PDB entry 6NUE | electron microscopy, 3.30 A resolution | chains A and M of the 11 polymer chains in the assembly

[Chain A (and M)]
Name: CRISPR system Cms protein Csm2
Source organism: Streptococcus thermophilus
Notes: chain M of this document is another copy of the same molecule, construct and numbering; everything in this record applies to it too
UniProt: A0A0A7HIX1 (CSM2_STRTR); numbering as in UniProt (aligned over 1-121)
Sequence (121 residues; numbered 1 to 121; the number before each row is that of its first residue):
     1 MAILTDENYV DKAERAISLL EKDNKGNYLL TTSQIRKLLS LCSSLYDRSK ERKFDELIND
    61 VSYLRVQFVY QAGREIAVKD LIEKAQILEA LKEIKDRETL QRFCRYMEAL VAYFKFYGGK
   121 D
Not modelled in the structure: 1-11, 120-121

[Chain A / chain M interface]
Pairs across the interface (14; chain A residue first):
  Ser62(A) - Lys12(M)  hydrogen bond
  Tyr63(A) - Lys12(M)
  Tyr63(A) - Glu108(M)
  Arg65(A) - Tyr113(M)  hydrogen bond
  Val66(A) - Glu108(M)
  Val66(A) - Ala112(M)  hydrophobic
  Val69(A) - Ala112(M)
  Val69(A) - Tyr113(M)  hydrophobic
  Val69(A) - Phe116(M)  hydrophobic
  Tyr70(A) - Ala112(M)
  Ala72(A) - Phe116(M)  hydrophobic
  Gly73(A) - Lys115(M)
  Arg74(A) - Lys115(M)
  Lys79(A) - Phe116(M)  hydrogen bond (side chain-backbone)
Also at the interface, not in a pair above, chain A (11 interface residues in all): Leu88
Also at the interface, not in a pair above, chain M (9 interface residues in all): Ile17, Ala109, Val111

[Summary]
11 residues of chain A face 9 of chain M across their interface; the contacts include 3 hydrogen bonds. Polar
contacts include Ser62(A)-Lys12(M), Arg65(A)-Tyr113(M) and Lys79(A)-Phe116(M).
Both chains are CRISPR system Cms protein Csm2 (Streptococcus thermophilus). Entry 6NUE (Small conformation of
apo CRISPR_Csm complex) was determined by electron microscopy, deposited together with 6NUD.
